Entry 7QRU (electron microscopy, 2.24 A resolution); this record covers chains D and C of the 8 polymer chains in the assembly.

[Chain D]
Molecule: Na+/H+ antiporter subunit D
Source organism: Alkalihalophilus pseudofirmus
Reference sequence: A0A1Q9PMS5 (A0A1Q9PMS5_ALKPS); numbering as in UniProt (aligned over 1-493)
Amino-acid sequence (493 residues; numbered 1 to 493; the number before each row is that of its first residue):
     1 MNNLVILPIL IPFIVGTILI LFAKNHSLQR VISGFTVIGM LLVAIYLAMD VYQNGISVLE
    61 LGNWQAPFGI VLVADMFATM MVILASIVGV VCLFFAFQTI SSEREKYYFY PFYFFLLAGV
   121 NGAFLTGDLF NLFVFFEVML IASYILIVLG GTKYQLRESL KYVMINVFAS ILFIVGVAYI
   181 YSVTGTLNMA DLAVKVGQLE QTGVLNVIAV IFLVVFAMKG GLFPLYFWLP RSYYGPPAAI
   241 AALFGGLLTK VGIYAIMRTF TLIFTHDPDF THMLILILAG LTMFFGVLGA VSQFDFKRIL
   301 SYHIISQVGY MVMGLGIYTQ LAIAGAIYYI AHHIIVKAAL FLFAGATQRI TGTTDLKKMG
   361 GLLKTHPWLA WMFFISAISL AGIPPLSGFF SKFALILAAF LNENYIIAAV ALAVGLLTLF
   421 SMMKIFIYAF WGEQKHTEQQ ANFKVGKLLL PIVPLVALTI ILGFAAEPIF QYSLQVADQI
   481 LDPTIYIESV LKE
Not modelled in the structure: 492-493
Sequence notes: conflict Met49 (Val in A0A1Q9PMS5), Ile180 (Leu in A0A1Q9PMS5), Val183 (Ile in A0A1Q9PMS5), Met189 (Leu in A0A1Q9PMS5), Gln198 (Glu in A0A1Q9PMS5), Arg349 (Lys in A0A1Q9PMS5)
Ligand contacts: 1,2-Distearoyl-sn-glycerophosphoethanolamine (3PE): Pro367, Trp368, Trp371, Met372, Phe374, Ile375, Ile378, Leu386, Val453, Val456, Ala457, Ile460, Ile461
Reported in the primary citation:
  - conformationally variable residues (side-chain flip): Lys219

[Chain C]
Molecule: Na(+)/H(+) antiporter subunit C
Source organism: Alkalihalophilus pseudofirmus
Reference sequence: Q9RGZ3 (MRPC_ALKPO); residue numbers follow UniProt; this construct covers 1-112
Amino-acid sequence (112 residues; numbered 1 to 112; the number before each row is that of its first residue):
     1 MEILMSITVG VLFMVGTYLI LTKSLLRVVV GLILLSHGAH LLLLTMAGLQ RGAPPLLHLE
    61 ATTYSDPLPQ ALILTAIVIS FGVTSFLLVL AYRTYKEHKT DDLDQLRGSA DE
Sequence notes: conflict Val9 (Ala in Q9RGZ3)

[Interface between chain D and chain C]
Residue-residue contacts - 50 pairs, chain D then chain C:
  Phe130(D) - Leu72(C)
  Phe130(D) - Thr75(C)
  Glu137(D) - Ile79(C)
  Tyr144(D) - Phe86(C)  hydrophobic
  Ile145(D) - Phe86(C)  hydrophobic
  Val148(D) - Leu90(C)  hydrophobic
  Lys153(D) - Glu97(C)
  Lys153(D) - His98(C)  hydrogen bond (backbone-side chain)
  Tyr154(D) - Glu112(C)
  Leu156(D) - Leu90(C)  hydrophobic
  Leu156(D) - Arg93(C)
  Leu156(D) - Thr94(C)
  Leu156(D) - Glu97(C)
  Arg157(D) - His98(C)
  Arg157(D) - Leu106(C)
  Arg157(D) - Gly108(C)
  Arg157(D) - Glu112(C)  salt bridge
  Leu160(D) - Leu25(C)  hydrophobic
  Leu160(D) - Leu87(C)  hydrophobic
  Leu160(D) - Leu90(C)  hydrophobic
  Leu160(D) - Thr94(C)
  Lys161(D) - Leu106(C)  hydrogen bond (side chain-backbone)
  Lys161(D) - Arg107(C)
  Val163(D) - Leu90(C)  hydrophobic
  Met164(D) - Val28(C)  hydrophobic
  Met164(D) - Val29(C)  hydrophobic
  Met164(D) - Leu32(C)  hydrophobic
  Val167(D) - Val83(C)  hydrophobic
  Phe168(D) - Ile20(C)  hydrophobic
  Phe168(D) - Leu35(C)  hydrophobic
  Ile171(D) - Leu32(C)
  Ile171(D) - Leu35(C)  hydrophobic
  Ile171(D) - Ser36(C)
  Ile174(D) - Ala39(C)  hydrophobic
  Val175(D) - Phe13(C)  hydrophobic
  Val175(D) - Leu42(C)  hydrophobic
  Ala178(D) - Leu42(C)  hydrophobic
  Ala178(D) - Leu43(C)  hydrophobic
  Ala178(D) - Met46(C)
  Tyr179(D) - Leu42(C)  hydrophobic
  Tyr181(D) - Asp66(C)  hydrogen bond
  Tyr181(D) - Leu68(C)  hydrophobic
  Tyr181(D) - Pro69(C)  hydrophobic
  Ser182(D) - Met46(C)  hydrogen bond (side chain-backbone)
  Leu187(D) - Leu72(C)  hydrophobic
  Arg231(D) - Arg107(C)
  Arg231(D) - Glu112(C)  salt bridge
  Ser292(D) - Asp111(C)
  Gln293(D) - Asp111(C)  hydrogen bond
  Arg298(D) - Glu112(C)  hydrogen bond (side chain-backbone)
Also at the interface, not in a pair above, chain D (34 interface residues in all): Phe133, Val134, Ile141, Gly151, Glu158, Ser159, Val177
Also at the interface, not in a pair above, chain C (35 interface residues in all): Ala47, Ala76, Ala91, Ser109

[Summary]
34 residues of chain D face 35 of chain C across their interface, with 6 hydrogen bonds and 2 salt bridges.
Polar pairs include Arg157(D)-Glu112(C), Arg231(D)-Glu112(C) and Lys153(D)-His98(C). Chain D binds
1,2-Distearoyl-sn-glycerophosphoethanolamine. From the paper: conformational variability at Lys219(D).
Chain D is Na+/H+ antiporter subunit D and chain C is Na(+)/H(+) antiporter subunit C, both from
Alkalihalophilus pseudofirmus; the structure, Structure of Bacillus pseudofirmus Mrp antiporter complex,
monomer, was determined by electron microscopy.
